PDB entry 2WSE | X-ray diffraction, 3.49 A resolution | chains F and J of the 18 polymer chains in the assembly

[Chain F]
Protein: Photosystem I reaction center subunit III, chloroplastic
From: Spinacia oleracea
UniProt: P12355 (PSAF_SPIOL); residues -76 to 154 here correspond to UniProt positions 1-231 (UniProt number = residue number + 77)
Sequence (231 residues; each row starts with the number of its first residue; numbers below 1 keep their minus sign (Met-76 is residue -76)):
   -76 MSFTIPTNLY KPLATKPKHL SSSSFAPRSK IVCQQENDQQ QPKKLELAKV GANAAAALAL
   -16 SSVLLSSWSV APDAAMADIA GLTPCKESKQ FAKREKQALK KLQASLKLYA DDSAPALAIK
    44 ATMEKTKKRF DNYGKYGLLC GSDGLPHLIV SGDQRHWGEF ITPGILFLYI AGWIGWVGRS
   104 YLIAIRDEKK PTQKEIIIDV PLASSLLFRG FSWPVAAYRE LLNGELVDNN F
Disordered / not traced: -76 to 0

[Chain J]
Protein: Photosystem I reaction center subunit IX
From: Spinacia oleracea
UniProt: P17230 (PSAJ_SPIOL); numbering as in UniProt (aligned over 1-44)
Sequence (44 residues; each row starts with the number of its first residue):
     1 MRDFKTYLSV APVLSTLWFG SLAGLLIEIN RFFPDALTFP FFSF
Disordered / not traced: 43-44

[Chain F / chain J interface]
Residue-residue contacts - 21 pairs, chain F then chain J:
  Tyr59(F) with Thr38(J)
  Leu61(F) with Thr38(J)
  Gly81(F) with Thr38(J)
  Glu82(F) with Thr38(J)
  Ile120(F) with Val10(J)
  Ile121(F) with Leu8(J); Ser9(J); Val10(J), hydrogen bond (backbone-backbone)
  Asp122(F) with Thr6(J), hydrogen bond; Tyr7(J), hydrogen bond (side chain-backbone); Leu8(J), hydrogen bond (backbone-backbone); Ser9(J)
  Val123(F) with Thr6(J); Tyr7(J); Leu8(J)
  Pro124(F) with Leu8(J); Ser9(J); Val10(J), hydrophobic
  Leu125(F) with Trp18(J), hydrophobic
  Ser127(F) with Tyr7(J)
  Ser128(F) with Thr6(J)
Other interface residues (no listed pair), chain F (14 interface residues in all): Lys48, Ile119
Other interface residues (no listed pair), chain J (11 interface residues in all): Ala11, Pro12, Pro34, Leu37

[Summary]
The interface between chain F and chain J involves 14 residues on one side and 11 on the other, with 4
hydrogen bonds. Polar pairs include Asp122(F)-Thr6(J), Asp122(F)-Tyr7(J) and Ile121(F)-Val10(J).
Here chain F is Photosystem I reaction center subunit III, chloroplastic and chain J is Photosystem I reaction
center subunit IX, both from Spinacia oleracea. Entry 2WSE (Improved Model of Plant Photosystem I) was
determined by X-ray diffraction (same publication as 3LW5, 2WSC and 2WSF).
